PDB entry 7SC2 | X-ray diffraction, 1.81 A resolution | chain A

[Chain A]
Name: Troponin C, slow skeletal and cardiac muscles, Troponin I, cardiac muscle chimera
Source organism: Homo sapiens
Reference sequence: chimeric construct of P63316, P19429: residues 1-137 from P63316 (TNNC1_HUMAN) positions 1-92 (offset varies); residues 138-163 from P19429 positions 139-164 (UniProt number = residue number + 1)
Sequence (118 residues; row label = number of the first residue in the row; note: 45 numbers in that range are skipped by the numbering (no residue carries them; nothing is unmodelled there)):
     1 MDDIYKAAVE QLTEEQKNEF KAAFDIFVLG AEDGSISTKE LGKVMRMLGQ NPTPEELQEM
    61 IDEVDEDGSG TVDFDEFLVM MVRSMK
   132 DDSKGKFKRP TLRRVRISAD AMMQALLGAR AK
Disordered / not traced: 1-2, 132-135, 162-163
Differences from the reference sequence: engineered mutation Ser35 (Cys in P63316), Ser84 (Cys in P63316)
Ion coordination: Ca2+: Asp65, Asp67, Ser69, Thr71, Glu76
Curated features (UniProtKB/Swiss-Prot):
  - binding site (Ca(2+)): Asp65, Asp67, Ser69, Thr71, Glu76
  - modified residue: Met1 (N-acetylmethionine), Thr142 (Phosphothreonine), Ser149 (Phosphoserine)
What the authors report for this chain:
  - interface residues: Leu48, Arg147

[Summary]
Asp65, Asp67, Ser69, Thr71 and Glu76 coordinate Ca2+. UniProt lists 5 Ca2+-binding residues. The paper reports
interface residues Leu48 and Arg147.
Chain A is Troponin C, slow skeletal and cardiac muscles, Troponin I, cardiac muscle chimera (Homo sapiens);
the structure, Crystal structure of the N-domain of cardiac muscle troponin C tethered to the switch region of
..., was determined by X-ray diffraction together with 7SC3 from the same study.
